Entry 8V9K (electron microscopy, 3.10 A resolution); this record covers chains A and L of the 59 polymer chains in the assembly.

[Chain A]
Molecule: 23S Ribosomal RNA
From: Mycolicibacterium smegmatis MC2 155
Sequence (3164 nucleotides; each row starts with the number of its first residue; numbers below 1 keep their minus sign (U-2 is residue -2)):
    -2 UUGUAAGUGUUUAAGGGCGCAUGGUGGAUGCCUUGGCACUGGGAGCCGAU
    48 GAAGGACGUAGGAGGCUGCGAUAAGCCUCGGGGAGCUGUCAACCGAGCGU
    98 UGAUCCGAGGAUGUCCGAAUGGGGAAACCCGGCACGAGUGAUGUCGUGUC
   148 ACCAGGCGCUGAAUAUAUAGGCGUCUGGGGGGAACGCGGGGAAGUGAAAC
   198 AUCUCAGUACCCGUAGGAAGAGAAAACAAAAUGUGAUUCCGUGAGUAGUG
   248 GCGAGCGAAAGCGGAGGAUGGCUAAACCGUAUGCAUGUGAUACCGGGUAG
   298 GGGUUGUGUGUGCGGGGUUGUGGGACCUAUCUUUCCGGCUCUACCUGGCU
   348 GGAGGGCAGUGAGAAAAUGUUGUGGUUAGCGGAAAUGGCUUGGGAUGGCC
   398 UGCCGUAGACGGUGAGAGCCCGGUACGUGAAAACCCGACGUCUGUCUUGA
   448 UGGUGUUCCCGAGUAGCAGCGGGCCCGUGGAAUCUGCUGUGAAUCUGCCG
   498 GGACCACCCGGUAAGCCUGAAUACUUCCCAGUGACCGAUAGCGGAUUAGU
   548 ACCGUGAGGGAAUGGUGAAAAGUACCCCGGGAGGGGAGUGAAAGAGUACC
   598 UGAAACCGUGCGCUUACAAUCCGUCAGAGCCCUCGACGUGUCGUGGGGUG
   648 AUGGCGUGCCUUUUGAAGAAUGAGCCUGCGAGUCAGGGACAUGUCGCGAG
   698 GUUAACCCGGGUGGGGUAGCCGCAGCGAAAGCGAGUCUGAAUAGGGCGUA
   748 UCCACACAAGAGUGUGUGGUGUAGUGGUGUGUUCUGGACCCGAAGCGGAG
   798 UGAUCUACCCAUGGCCAGGGUGAAGCGCGGGUAAGACCGCGUGGAGGCCC
   848 GAACCCACUUAGGUUGAAGACUGAGGGGAUGAGCUGUGGGUAGGGGUGAA
   898 AGGCCAAUCAAACUCCGUGAUAGCUGGUUCUCCCCGAAAUGCAUUUAGGU
   948 GCAGCGUCGCAUGUUUCUUGCCGGAGGUAGAGCUACUGGAUGGCCGAUGG
   998 GCCCCACAGGGUUACUGACGUCAGCCAAACUCCGAAUGCCGGUAAGUCCA
  1048 AGAGUGCGGCAGUGGGACGGCGGGGGAUAAGCUCCGUGCGUCGAGAGGGA
  1098 AACAGCCCAGAUCGCCGGCUAAGGCCCCUAAGCGUGUGCUAAGUGGAAAA
  1148 GGAUGUGCAGUCGCGAAGACAACCAGGAGGUUGGCUUAGAAGCAGCCACC
  1198 CUUGAAAGAGUGCGUAAUAGCUCACUGGUCAAGUGAUUGUGCGCCGAUAA
  1248 UGUAGCGGGGCUCAAGCACACCGCCGAAGCCGCGGCAGCCAACGUGUUGG
  1298 CUGGGUAGGGGAGCGUCCUGCAUCCGGUGAAGCCGCCGAGUGAUCGAGUG
  1348 GUGGAGGGUGUGGGAGUGAGAAUGCAGGCAUGAGUAGCGAUUAGGCAAGU
  1398 GAGAACCUUGCCCGCCGAAAGACCAAGGGUUCCUGGGCCAGGCCAGUCCG
  1448 CCCAGGGUGAGUCGGGACCUAAGGCGAGGCCGACAGGCGUAGUCGAUGGA
  1498 CAACGGGUUGAUAUUCCCGUACCCGUGUAUGUGCGUCCAUGAUGAAUCAG
  1548 CGGUACUAACCAUCCAAAACCACCGUGACCGCACCUUUCGGGGUGUGGCG
  1598 UUGGUGGGGCUGCAUGGGACCUUCGUUGGUAGUAGUCAAGCGAUGGGGUG
  1648 ACGCAGGAAGGUAGCCGUACCGGUCAGUGGUAAUACCGGGGUAAGCCUGU
  1698 AGGGAGUCAGAUAGGUAAAUCCGUCUGGCAUAUAUCCUGAGAGGUGAUGC
  1748 AUAGCCGAGUGAGGCGAAUUCGGUGAUCCUAUGCUGCCGAGAAAAGCCUC
  1798 UAGCGAGGACAUACACGGCCCGUACCCCAAACCAACACAGGUGGUCAGGU
  1848 AGAGAAUACUAAGGCGUACGAGUGAACUAUGGUUAAGGAACUCGGCAAAA
  1898 UGCCCCCGUAACUUCGGGAGAAGGGGGACCCACAUGGCGUGUAAGCCUUU
  1948 ACGGCCCAAGCGUGAGUGGGUGGCACAAACCAGUGAGAAGCGACUGUUUA
  1998 CUAAAAACACAGGUCCGUGCGAAGUCGCAAGACGAUGUAUACGGACUGAC
  2048 GCCUGCCCGGUGCUGGAAGGUUAAGAGGACCCGUUAACUCCCUUUGGGGG
  2098 UGAAGCGGAGAAUUUAAGCCCCAGUAAACGGCGGUGGUAACUAUAACCAU
  2148 CCUAAGGUAGCGAAAUUCCUUGUCGGGUAAGUUCCGACCUGCACGAAUGG
  2198 CGUAACGACUUCUCAACUGUCUCAACCAUAGACUCGGCGAAAUUGCACUA
  2248 CGAGUAAAGAUGCUCGUUACGCGCGGCAGGACGAAAAGACCCCGGGACCU
  2298 UCACUACAACUUGGUAUUGGUGCUCGAUACGGUUUGUGUAGGAUAGGUGG
  2348 GAGACUGUGAAGCUCACACGCCAGUGUGGGUGGAGUCGUUGUUGAAAUAC
  2398 CACUCUGAUCGUAUUGGGCCUCUAACCUCGGACCGUAUAUCCGGUUCAGG
  2448 GACAGUGCCUGGUGGGUAGUUUAACUGGGGCGGUUGCCUCCUAAAAUGUA
  2498 ACGGAGGCGCCCAAAGGUUCCCUCAACCUGGACGGCAAUCAGGUGUUGAG
  2548 UGUAAGUGCACAAGGGAGCUUGACUGCGAGACGGACAUGUCGAGCAGGGA
  2598 CGAAAGUCGGGACUAGUGAUCCGGCACCUCUGAGUGGAAGGGGUGUCGCU
  2648 CAACGGAUAAAAGGUACCCCGGGGAUAACAGGCUGAUCUUCCCCAAGAGU
  2698 CCAUAUCGACGGGAUGGUUUGGCACCUCGAUGUCGGCUCGUCGCAUCCUG
  2748 GGGCUGGAGCAGGUCCCAAGGGUUGGGCUGUUCGCCCAUUAAAGCGGCAC
  2798 GCGAGCUGGGUUUAGAACGUCGUGAGACAGUUCGGUCUCUAUCCGCCGCG
  2848 CGCGUCAGAAGCUUGAGGAAACCUGUCCCUAGUACGAGAGGACCGGGACG
  2898 GACGAACCUCUGGUAUACCAGUUGUCCCACCAGGGGCACGGCUGGAUAGC
  2948 CACGUUCGGACAGGAUAACCGCUGAAAGCAUCUAAGCGGGAAACCUCUUC
  2998 CAAGACCAGGCUUCUCACCCUCUAGGAGGGAUAAGGCCCCCCGCAGACCA
  3048 CGGGAUUGAUAGACCAGACCUGGAAGCCUAGUAAUAGGUGCAGGGAACUG
  3098 GCACUAACCGGCCGAAAACUUACAACACCCCAUAAUCGUUGUAAGAAGAA
  3148 AACAUUGACGCACC
Unresolved in the structure: -2 to 1, 1567-1604, 3121-3161

[Chain L]
Protein: Large ribosomal subunit protein uL13
From: Mycolicibacterium smegmatis MC2 155
UniProt: A0QSP8 (RL13_MYCS2); residue numbers follow UniProt; this construct covers 1-147
Amino-acid sequence (147 residues; each row starts with the number of its first residue):
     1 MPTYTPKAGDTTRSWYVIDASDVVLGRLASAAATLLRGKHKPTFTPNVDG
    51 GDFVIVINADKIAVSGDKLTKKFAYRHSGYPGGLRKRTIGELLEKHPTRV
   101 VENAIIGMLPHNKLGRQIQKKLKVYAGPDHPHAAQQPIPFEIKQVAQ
Unresolved in the structure: 1

[How chain A and chain L interact]
Contacting residue pairs (87):
  A3(A) - Pro131(L)  sugar contact
  A3(A) - His132(L)  sugar contact
  A3(A) - Gln135(L)  hydrogen bond to the sugar
  G4(A) - Trp15(L)  sugar contact
  G4(A) - Gln135(L)  hydrogen bond to the sugar
  C614(A) - Arg116(L)  hydrogen bond to the phosphate
  A615(A) - Arg116(L)  salt bridge to the phosphate
  A616(A) - Lys113(L)  salt bridge to the phosphate
  A623(A) - Asn47(L)  base contact
  G624(A) - Thr5(L)  sugar contact
  A625(A) - Thr5(L)  phosphate contact
  A625(A) - Pro6(L)  sugar contact
  A625(A) - Lys7(L)  salt bridge to the phosphate
  A625(A) - Ala8(L)  phosphate contact
  G626(A) - Ala8(L)  phosphate contact
  U649(A) - Asn47(L)  hydrogen bond to the base
  U649(A) - Lys113(L)  salt bridge to the phosphate
  U649(A) - Leu114(L)  phosphate contact
  G650(A) - Asn47(L)  sugar contact
  G650(A) - Asn112(L)  hydrogen bond to the phosphate
  G650(A) - Lys113(L)  hydrogen bond to the phosphate
  G650(A) - Leu114(L)  hydrogen bond to the phosphate
  G651(A) - Asn112(L)  hydrogen bond to the phosphate
  C1113(A) - Pro2(L)  base contact
  C1113(A) - Thr3(L)  hydrogen bond to the base
  C1123(A) - Ser30(L)  hydrogen bond to the base
  C1124(A) - Met108(L)  hydrogen bond to the sugar
  C1125(A) - Lys39(L)  salt bridge to the phosphate
  C1125(A) - Met108(L)  sugar contact
  A1127(A) - Lys39(L)  salt bridge to the phosphate
  G1129(A) - Gln147(L)  hydrogen bond to the sugar
  C1130(A) - Arg27(L)  hydrogen bond to the base
  C1130(A) - Ile142(L)  base contact
  C1130(A) - Lys143(L)  hydrogen bond to the base
  C1130(A) - Gln144(L)  base contact
  G1131(A) - Gln144(L)  hydrogen bond to the phosphate
  G1131(A) - Gln147(L)  hydrogen bond to the sugar
  G1140(A) - Lys68(L)  hydrogen bond to the base
  G1249(A) - His77(L)  stacking on the base
  G1249(A) - Pro81(L)  phosphate contact
  G1249(A) - Gly82(L)  hydrogen bond to the phosphate
  U1250(A) - Tyr75(L)  sugar contact
  U1250(A) - Leu84(L)  base contact
  G1255(A) - Gly107(L)  hydrogen bond to the base
  G1256(A) - Ser30(L)  base contact
  G1256(A) - Ala104(L)  hydrogen bond to the sugar
  G1256(A) - Gly107(L)  sugar contact
  G1256(A) - Met108(L)  base contact
  G1257(A) - Gly26(L)  hydrogen bond to the phosphate
  G1257(A) - Lys72(L)  salt bridge to the phosphate
  G1257(A) - Ala104(L)  phosphate contact
  C1258(A) - Val24(L)  phosphate contact
  C1258(A) - Leu25(L)  phosphate contact
  C1258(A) - Gly26(L)  hydrogen bond to the phosphate
  C1258(A) - Lys68(L)  salt bridge to the phosphate
  U1259(A) - Val24(L)  phosphate contact
  U1259(A) - Ser65(L)  hydrogen bond to the phosphate
  U1259(A) - Gly66(L)  base contact
  U1259(A) - Lys68(L)  salt bridge to the phosphate
  C1260(A) - Asp22(L)  hydrogen bond to the base
  C1260(A) - Val24(L)  base contact
  C1260(A) - Arg27(L)  hydrogen bond to the sugar
  C1260(A) - Ser65(L)  phosphate contact
  A1262(A) - Gly26(L)  hydrogen bond to the base
  A1262(A) - Arg27(L)  base contact
  G2263(A) - His111(L)  phosphate contact
  U2264(A) - His111(L)  salt bridge to the phosphate
  U2738(A) - Pro81(L)  phosphate contact
  C2739(A) - Pro81(L)  phosphate contact
  C2739(A) - Gly82(L)  phosphate contact
  A2863(A) - Arg99(L)  hydrogen bond to the sugar
  G2864(A) - Arg76(L)  sugar contact
  G2864(A) - Arg85(L)  phosphate contact
  G2864(A) - Arg87(L)  salt bridge to the phosphate
  G2864(A) - Arg99(L)  salt bridge to the phosphate
  G2865(A) - Arg76(L)  phosphate contact
  G2865(A) - Ser78(L)  phosphate contact
  G2865(A) - Arg85(L)  salt bridge to the phosphate
  A2866(A) - Ser78(L)  hydrogen bond to the phosphate
  A2866(A) - Tyr80(L)  phosphate contact
  U2993(A) - Lys95(L)  salt bridge to the phosphate
  C3003(A) - Lys120(L)  phosphate contact
  C3004(A) - Glu102(L)  hydrogen bond to the base
  C3004(A) - Lys120(L)  salt bridge to the phosphate
  U3118(A) - Ala134(L)  hydrogen bond to the sugar
  U3118(A) - Gln136(L)  sugar contact
  A3119(A) - Gln136(L)  sugar contact
Interface residues without a listed pair, chain A (49 interface residues in all): A2, U5, A648, U1126, A1251, C2992
Interface residues without a listed pair, chain L (61 interface residues in all): Ala33, Thr34, Arg37, Pro46, Phe53, Ala63, Asp67, Gly83, His96, Asn103, Pro110

[Overview]
49 residues of chain A face 61 of chain L across their interface, with 30 hydrogen bonds, 15 salt bridges and
1 aromatic stacking contact. Among the polar pairs are U649(A)-Asn47(L), C1113(A)-Thr3(L) and
C1123(A)-Ser30(L).
Here chain A is 23S Ribosomal RNA and chain L is Large ribosomal subunit protein uL13, both from
Mycolicibacterium smegmatis MC2 155. Entry 8V9K (Cryo-EM structure of the Mycobacterium smegmatis 70S ribosome
in complex with hibernation factor Rv2629 (Balon) (Structure ...) was determined by electron microscopy,
deposited together with 8V9J and 8V9L.
